PDB entry 4XPI | X-ray diffraction, 1.97 A resolution | chains B and D of the 4 polymer chains in the assembly

# Chain B (and D)
Name: Nitrogenase molybdenum-iron protein beta chain
From: Azotobacter vinelandii
Notes: EC 1.18.6.1; chain D of this document is another copy of the same molecule, construct and numbering; everything in this record applies to it too
UniProtKB: P07329 (NIFK_AZOVI); residue numbers follow UniProt; this construct covers 2-523
Chain sequence (522 residues; numbered 2 to 523; the number before each row is that of its first residue):
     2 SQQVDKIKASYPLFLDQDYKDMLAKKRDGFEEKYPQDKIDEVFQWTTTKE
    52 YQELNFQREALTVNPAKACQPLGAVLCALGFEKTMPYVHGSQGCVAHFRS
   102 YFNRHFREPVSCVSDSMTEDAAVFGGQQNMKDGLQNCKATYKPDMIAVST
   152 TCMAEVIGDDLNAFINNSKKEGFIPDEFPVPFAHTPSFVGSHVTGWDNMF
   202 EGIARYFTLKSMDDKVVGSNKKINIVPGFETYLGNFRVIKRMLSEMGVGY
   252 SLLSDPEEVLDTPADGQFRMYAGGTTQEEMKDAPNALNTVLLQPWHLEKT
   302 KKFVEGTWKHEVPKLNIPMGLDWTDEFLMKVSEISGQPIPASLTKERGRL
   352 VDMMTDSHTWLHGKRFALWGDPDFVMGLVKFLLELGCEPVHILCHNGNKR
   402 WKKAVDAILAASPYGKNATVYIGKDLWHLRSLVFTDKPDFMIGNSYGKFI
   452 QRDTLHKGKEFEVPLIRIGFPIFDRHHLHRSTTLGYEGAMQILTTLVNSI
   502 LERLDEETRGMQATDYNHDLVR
Differences from the reference sequence: engineered mutation His98 (Tyr in P07329)
Bound ions: fe(8)-S(7) cluster, oxidized Fe: Cys70, Cys95, Cys153, Ser188 (shared with 3 residues of chain A); Ca2+ site 1: Arg108, Glu109 (shared with Asp353(D), Asp357(D) of chain D); Ca2+ site 2: Asp353, Asp357 (shared with Arg108(D), Glu109(D) of chain D)
Residues lining bound ligands: fe(8)-S(7) cluster, oxidized (1CL): Cys70, Pro72, Ser92, Gly94, Cys95, His98, Phe99, Thr152, Cys153, Ser188
UniProt features mapped onto this chain:
  - binding site ([8Fe-7S] cluster): Cys70, Cys95, Cys153, Ser188

# Chain B / chain D interface
Residue-residue contacts (138; chain B residue first):
  Ser11(B) - Tyr517(D)  hydrogen bond (backbone-side chain)
  Ser11(B) - Asn518(D)
  Tyr12(B) - Leu505(D)  hydrophobic
  Tyr12(B) - Glu508(D)  hydrogen bond
  Tyr12(B) - Thr509(D)
  Tyr12(B) - Thr515(D)
  Tyr12(B) - Tyr517(D)
  Tyr12(B) - Asn518(D)
  Phe15(B) - Tyr517(D)
  Leu16(B) - Ala514(D)
  Lys34(B) - Gln513(D)  hydrogen bond
  Gln37(B) - Gln513(D)  hydrogen bond
  Arg105(B) - Val522(D)
  Arg108(B) - Asp357(D)
  Arg108(B) - Arg523(D)  hydrogen bond (side chain-backbone)
  Glu109(B) - Asp353(D)
  Arg238(B) - Arg350(D)
  Glu259(B) - Lys346(D)  salt bridge
  Glu259(B) - Arg350(D)  salt bridge
  Asp262(B) - Arg350(D)  salt bridge
  Pro264(B) - Lys346(D)
  Pro264(B) - Gly349(D)
  Pro264(B) - Arg350(D)
  Ala265(B) - Gly349(D)  hydrogen bond (backbone-backbone)
  Ala265(B) - Val352(D)
  Ala265(B) - Asp353(D)
  Lys346(B) - Glu259(D)  salt bridge
  Lys346(B) - Pro264(D)
  Gly349(B) - Pro264(D)
  Gly349(B) - Ala265(D)  hydrogen bond (backbone-backbone)
  Arg350(B) - Arg238(D)
  Arg350(B) - Glu259(D)  salt bridge
  Arg350(B) - Asp262(D)  salt bridge
  Arg350(B) - Pro264(D)
  Arg350(B) - Arg481(D)
  Val352(B) - Ala265(D)
  Asp353(B) - Glu109(D)
  Asp353(B) - Ala265(D)
  Met354(B) - His478(D)
  Met354(B) - Arg481(D)
  Asp357(B) - Arg108(D)
  Asp357(B) - His477(D)
  Asp357(B) - His478(D)
  Ser358(B) - His477(D)  hydrogen bond
  Ser358(B) - His478(D)  hydrogen bond
  Trp361(B) - His477(D)
  Ser446(B) - Leu521(D)
  Tyr447(B) - Leu521(D)  hydrophobic
  Lys449(B) - Asp506(D)  salt bridge
  Lys449(B) - His519(D)
  Lys449(B) - Asp520(D)  hydrogen bond (side chain-backbone)
  Lys449(B) - Leu521(D)
  Phe450(B) - His519(D)
  Phe450(B) - Leu521(D)  hydrophobic
  Gln452(B) - Arg510(D)
  Arg453(B) - Arg510(D)
  Arg453(B) - Met512(D)
  Arg453(B) - Asp516(D)  salt bridge
  Asp454(B) - Met512(D)
  Leu456(B) - Arg510(D)
  His457(B) - Met512(D)
  Glu463(B) - Arg510(D)  salt bridge
  Arg468(B) - Asp506(D)  salt bridge
  Phe474(B) - Leu521(D)
  Phe474(B) - Val522(D)
  Phe474(B) - Arg523(D)  hydrogen bond (backbone-backbone)
  Asp475(B) - Leu502(D)
  Asp475(B) - Asp506(D)
  Asp475(B) - Leu521(D)
  Asp475(B) - Arg523(D)
  Arg476(B) - Asn499(D)
  Arg476(B) - Leu502(D)
  Arg476(B) - Glu503(D)
  Arg476(B) - Asp506(D)  salt bridge
  His477(B) - Asp357(D)
  His477(B) - Ser358(D)  hydrogen bond
  His477(B) - Trp361(D)
  His477(B) - Thr495(D)
  His477(B) - Val498(D)
  His477(B) - Asn499(D)  hydrogen bond (backbone-side chain)
  His477(B) - Leu502(D)
  His477(B) - Arg523(D)  hydrogen bond (side chain-backbone)
  His478(B) - Met354(D)  hydrogen bond (side chain-backbone)
  His478(B) - Asp357(D)
  His478(B) - Ser358(D)  hydrogen bond
  His478(B) - Leu494(D)
  His478(B) - Thr495(D)
  Leu479(B) - Asn499(D)
  Arg481(B) - Met354(D)
  Arg481(B) - Met491(D)
  Met491(B) - Arg481(D)
  Leu494(B) - His478(D)
  Thr495(B) - His477(D)
  Val498(B) - His477(D)
  Asn499(B) - Arg476(D)
  Asn499(B) - His477(D)  hydrogen bond (side chain-backbone)
  Asn499(B) - Leu479(D)
  Leu502(B) - Asp475(D)
  Leu502(B) - Arg476(D)
  Leu502(B) - His477(D)
  Glu503(B) - Arg476(D)
  Asp506(B) - Lys449(D)  salt bridge
  Asp506(B) - Arg468(D)  salt bridge
  Asp506(B) - Asp475(D)
  Asp506(B) - Arg476(D)  salt bridge
  Glu508(B) - Tyr12(D)  hydrogen bond
  Thr509(B) - Tyr12(D)
  Arg510(B) - Gln452(D)
  Arg510(B) - Arg453(D)
  Arg510(B) - Leu456(D)
  Arg510(B) - Glu463(D)  salt bridge
  Met512(B) - Arg453(D)
  Met512(B) - Asp454(D)
  Met512(B) - His457(D)
  Gln513(B) - Lys34(D)  hydrogen bond
  Gln513(B) - Gln37(D)  hydrogen bond
  Ala514(B) - Leu16(D)
  Asp516(B) - Arg453(D)  salt bridge
  Tyr517(B) - Ser11(D)  hydrogen bond (side chain-backbone)
  Tyr517(B) - Tyr12(D)
  Tyr517(B) - Phe15(D)
  Asn518(B) - Ser11(D)
  Asn518(B) - Tyr12(D)
  His519(B) - Lys449(D)
  His519(B) - Phe450(D)
  Asp520(B) - Lys449(D)  hydrogen bond (backbone-side chain)
  Leu521(B) - Ser446(D)
  Leu521(B) - Tyr447(D)  hydrophobic
  Leu521(B) - Lys449(D)
  Leu521(B) - Phe450(D)  hydrophobic
  Leu521(B) - Phe474(D)
  Leu521(B) - Asp475(D)
  Val522(B) - Arg105(D)
  Val522(B) - Phe474(D)
  Arg523(B) - Arg108(D)  hydrogen bond (backbone-side chain)
  Arg523(B) - Phe474(D)  hydrogen bond (backbone-backbone)
  Arg523(B) - Asp475(D)
  Arg523(B) - His477(D)  hydrogen bond (backbone-side chain)
Interface residues without a listed pair, chain B (68 interface residues in all): Pro13, Phe44, Thr263, Leu505, Thr515
Interface residues without a listed pair, chain D (68 interface residues in all): Pro13, Phe44, Thr263

# Summary
The chain B/chain D interface involves 68 residues from each chain; the contacts include 25 hydrogen bonds and
16 salt bridges. Among the polar pairs are Glu259(B)-Lys346(D), Glu259(B)-Arg350(D) and Asp262(B)-Arg350(D).
Ligands of chain B: fe(8)-S(7) cluster, oxidized.
Both chains are Nitrogenase molybdenum-iron protein beta chain (Azotobacter vinelandii). Entry 4XPI (Fe
protein independent substrate reduction by nitrogenase variants altered in intramolecular electron transfer)
was determined by X-ray diffraction.
